1EVT - chains C and D of the 4 polymer chains in the assembly; structure by X-ray diffraction, 2.80 A resolution.

== Chain C (and D) ==
Molecule: Protein (fibroblast growth factor receptor 1)
Organism: Homo sapiens
Notes: fragment: extracellular ligand binding domain of fgf receptor 1 (fgfr1) consisting of immunoglobulin like domains ii (d2) and iii (d3); chain D of this document is another copy of the same molecule, construct and numbering; everything in this record applies to it too
UniProtKB: P11362 (FGFR1_HUMAN); numbering as in UniProt (aligned over 141-365)
Chain sequence (225 residues; numbered 141 to 365; the number before each row is that of its first residue):
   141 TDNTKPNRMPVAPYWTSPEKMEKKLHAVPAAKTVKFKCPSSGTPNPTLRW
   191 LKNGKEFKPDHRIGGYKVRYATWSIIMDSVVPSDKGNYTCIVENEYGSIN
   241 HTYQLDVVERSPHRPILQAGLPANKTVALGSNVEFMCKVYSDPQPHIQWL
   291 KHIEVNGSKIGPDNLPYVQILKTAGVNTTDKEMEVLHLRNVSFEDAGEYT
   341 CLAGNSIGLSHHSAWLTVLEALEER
Unresolved in the structure: 141-146, 294-303, 312-323, 360-365 (chain D: 141-146, 294-305, 315-323, 360-365)
Curated features (UniProtKB/Swiss-Prot):
  - region: Lys-160 to Lys-177 (Heparin-binding)
  - glycosylation (N-linked (GlcNAc...) asparagine): Asn-227, Asn-240, Asn-264, Asn-296, Asn-317, Asn-330
Disulfides: Cys-178/Cys-230, Cys-277/Cys-341

== Interface between chain C and chain D ==
Contacting residue pairs - 33 pairs, chain C then chain D:
  Ala-171(C) / Gly-260(D)
  Ala-171(C) / Leu-261(D)  hydrophobic
  Ala-171(C) / Ala-263(D)
  Ile-203(C) / Glu-274(D)
  Ile-203(C) / Met-276(D)  hydrophobic
  Ile-203(C) / Val-325(D)  hydrophobic
  Gly-204(C) / Glu-274(D)  hydrogen bond (backbone-side chain)
  Asp-218(C) / Lys-265(D)  salt bridge
  Ser-219(C) / Leu-261(D)
  Ser-219(C) / Met-276(D)
  Val-221(C) / Leu-261(D)  hydrophobic
  Val-221(C) / Met-276(D)  hydrophobic
  Glu-249(C) / Gln-258(D)
  Glu-249(C) / Lys-278(D)  salt bridge
  Arg-250(C) / Gln-258(D)  hydrogen bond (backbone-side chain)
  Arg-250(C) / Ala-259(D)
  Pro-252(C) / Ala-259(D)
  Gln-258(C) / Glu-249(D)
  Gln-258(C) / Arg-250(D)  hydrogen bond (side chain-backbone)
  Ala-259(C) / Arg-250(D)
  Ala-259(C) / Pro-252(D)
  Gly-260(C) / Ala-171(D)
  Leu-261(C) / Ala-171(D)  hydrophobic
  Leu-261(C) / Ser-219(D)
  Leu-261(C) / Val-221(D)  hydrophobic
  Ala-263(C) / Ala-171(D)
  Lys-265(C) / Asp-218(D)  salt bridge
  Glu-274(C) / Ile-203(D)
  Glu-274(C) / Gly-204(D)  hydrogen bond (side chain-backbone)
  Met-276(C) / Ile-203(D)  hydrophobic
  Met-276(C) / Ser-219(D)  hydrogen bond
  Lys-278(C) / Glu-249(D)  salt bridge
  Val-325(C) / Ile-203(D)  hydrophobic
Other interface residues (no listed pair), chain C (23 interface residues in all): Ala-170, His-253, Ile-256, Asn-264
Other interface residues (no listed pair), chain D (23 interface residues in all): Ala-170, His-253, Ile-256, Asn-264

== Overview ==
Chain C and chain D each contribute 23 residues to their interface, with 5 hydrogen bonds and 4 salt bridges.
Polar contacts include Asp-218(C)/Lys-265(D), Glu-249(C)/Lys-278(D) and Gly-204(C)/Glu-274(D).
Chain C and chain D are both Protein (fibroblast growth factor receptor 1) (Homo sapiens); the structure,
Crystal structure of FGF1 in complex with the extracellular ligand binding domain of fgf receptor 1 ..., was
determined by X-ray diffraction (same publication as 1EV2).
